Entry 2UWJ (X-ray diffraction, 2.00 A resolution); this record covers chains E and G of the 3 polymer chains in the assembly.

[Chain E]
Name: Type III export protein psce
From: Pseudomonas aeruginosa
Reference sequence: Q9I317 (PSCE_PSEAE); residues 4-70 here correspond to UniProt positions 1-67 (UniProt number = residue number - 3)
Sequence (70 residues; row label = number of the first residue in the row):
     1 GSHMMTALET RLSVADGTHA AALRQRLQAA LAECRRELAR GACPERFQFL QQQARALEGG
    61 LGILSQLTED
Construct notes: conflict R46 (His43 in Q9I317)

[Chain G]
Name: Type III export protein pscg
From: Pseudomonas aeruginosa
Reference sequence: P95435 (PSCG_PSEAE); numbering as in UniProt (aligned over 1-115)
Sequence (115 residues; row label = number of the first residue in the row):
     1 MDTSLIRELA ELALAGSGQH CHEEALCIAE WLERLGQDEA ARLIRISSLA NQGRYQEALA
    61 FAHGNPWPAL EPWFALCEWH LGLGAALDRR LAGLGGSSDP ALADFAAGMR AQVRT
Disordered / not traced: 1
Bound ions: Ni2+: H80 (shared with 2 residues of chain F)
Swiss-Prot annotation at these positions:
  - mutagenesis: L5 (L5S: About 20% loss of cytotoxicity; in association with S-9), L9 (L9S: About 20% loss of cytotoxicity; in association with S-5)

[Chain E / chain G interface]
Contacting residue pairs (38; chain E residue first):
  T6(E) - A15(G)
  L8(E) - E11(G)
  L8(E) - L12(G)  hydrophobic
  E9(E) - A15(G)
  E9(E) - Q19(G)  hydrogen bond
  R11(E) - E11(G)  salt bridge
  H19(E) - E8(G)  salt bridge
  L23(E) - E8(G)
  R26(E) - E8(G)  salt bridge
  L27(E) - L5(G)  hydrophobic
  L27(E) - L9(G)  hydrophobic
  L27(E) - L12(G)  hydrophobic
  A30(E) - L5(G)  hydrophobic
  Q48(E) - R34(G)
  F49(E) - R34(G)
  Q52(E) - E30(G)
  Q52(E) - R34(G)  hydrogen bond
  Q53(E) - W31(G)
  R55(E) - C27(G)
  A56(E) - L9(G)
  A56(E) - I28(G)
  A56(E) - W31(G)  hydrophobic
  L57(E) - L9(G)  hydrophobic
  G59(E) - E24(G)
  G60(E) - L9(G)
  G60(E) - L12(G)
  G60(E) - I28(G)
  I63(E) - L12(G)
  I63(E) - A13(G)  hydrophobic
  I63(E) - G16(G)
  I63(E) - C21(G)  hydrophobic
  I63(E) - E24(G)
  L64(E) - L12(G)
  Q66(E) - Q19(G)  hydrogen bond (side chain-backbone)
  Q66(E) - C21(G)
  L67(E) - L12(G)  hydrophobic
  L67(E) - A15(G)  hydrophobic
  L67(E) - Q19(G)
Interface residues without a listed pair, chain E (23 interface residues in all): A7
Interface residues without a listed pair, chain G (19 interface residues in all): S4, L14, A25

[In short]
The interface between chain E and chain G involves 23 residues on one side and 19 on the other; the contacts
include 3 hydrogen bonds and 3 salt bridges. Polar contacts include R11(E)-E11(G), H19(E)-E8(G) and
R26(E)-E8(G). From UniProt: 2 mutagenesis sites on chain G.
Chain E is Type III export protein psce and chain G is Type III export protein pscg, both from Pseudomonas
aeruginosa; the structure, Structure of the heterotrimeric complex which regulates type III secretion needle
formation, was determined by X-ray diffraction.
